Entry 7V1M (X-ray diffraction, 2.83 A resolution); this record covers chains B and D of the 4 polymer chains in the assembly.

== Chain B ==
Molecule: Histone H3.3
Source organism: Homo sapiens
UniProt: P84243 (H33_HUMAN); residues 1-135 here correspond to UniProt positions 2-136 (UniProt number = residue number + 1)
Chain sequence (135 residues; numbered 1 to 135; the number before each row is that of its first residue):
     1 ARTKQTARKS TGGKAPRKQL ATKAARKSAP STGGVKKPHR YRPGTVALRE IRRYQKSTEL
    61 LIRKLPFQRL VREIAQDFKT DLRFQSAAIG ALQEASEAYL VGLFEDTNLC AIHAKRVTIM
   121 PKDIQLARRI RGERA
Not modelled in the structure: 1-48, 135
Swiss-Prot annotation at these positions:
  - site: S31 (Interaction with ZMYND11)
  - modified residue: R2 (Asymmetric dimethylarginine), T3 (Phosphothreonine), K4 (Allysine), Q5 (5-glutamyl dopamine), T6 (Phosphothreonine), R8 (Citrulline), K9 (N6,N6,N6-trimethyllysine), S10 (ADP-ribosylserine), T11 (Phosphothreonine), K14 (N6-(2-hydroxyisobutyryl)lysine), R17 (Asymmetric dimethylarginine), K18 (N6-(2-hydroxyisobutyryl)lysine), K23 (N6-(2-hydroxyisobutyryl)lysine), R26 (Citrulline), K27 (N6,N6,N6-trimethyllysine), S28 (ADP-ribosylserine), S31 (Phosphoserine), K36 (N6,N6,N6-trimethyllysine), K37 (N6-methyllysine), Y41 (Phosphotyrosine) and 9 more in UniProt
  - lipidation: K18 (N6-decanoyllysine)
From the paper describing this entry:
  - mutagenesis - I51A/R52A/Y54A: decreased binding to Isoform 2 of Nuclear autoantigenic sperm protein
  - post-translational modification sites: Y54 (proposed by the authors, not directly observed)

== Chain D ==
Molecule: Histone chaperone ASF1B
Source organism: Homo sapiens
UniProt: Q9NVP2 (ASF1B_HUMAN); residues 1-158 here = UniProt positions 1-158
Chain sequence (158 residues; row label = number of the first residue in the row):
     1 MAKVSVLNVA VLENPSPFHS PFRFEISFEC SEALADDLEW KIIYVGSAES EEFDQILDSV
    61 LVGPVPAGRH MFVFQADAPN PSLIPETDAV GVTVVLITCT YHGQEFIRVG YYVNNEYLNP
   121 ELRENPPMKP DFSQLQRNIL ASNPRVTRFH INWDNNMD
Not modelled in the structure: 155-158
Swiss-Prot annotation at these positions:
  - mutagenesis: D36 (D36A: Abolishes CDAN1 interaction), D37 (D37A: Abolishes CDAN1 interaction)

== How chain B and chain D interact ==
Residue-residue contacts (31; chain B residue first):
  D106(B) - Y112(D)  hydrogen bond (backbone-side chain)
  D106(B) - R145(D)  salt bridge
  L109(B) - N143(D)
  L109(B) - R145(D)
  C110(B) - V92(D)  hydrophobic
  C110(B) - Y112(D)  hydrophobic
  H113(B) - L140(D)
  K122(B) - D88(D)  salt bridge
  Q125(B) - A48(D)
  Q125(B) - E49(D)
  L126(B) - A48(D)  hydrophobic
  L126(B) - V92(D)
  L126(B) - T93(D)
  L126(B) - V94(D)
  A127(B) - Y112(D)  hydrogen bond (backbone-side chain)
  R129(B) - V45(D)
  R129(B) - D54(D)  salt bridge
  R129(B) - L96(D)
  R129(B) - R108(D)
  I130(B) - V94(D)  hydrophobic
  I130(B) - G110(D)
  I130(B) - Y111(D)
  I130(B) - Y112(D)  hydrophobic
  I130(B) - R145(D)
  R131(B) - R108(D)
  R131(B) - T147(D)  hydrogen bond (backbone-side chain)
  G132(B) - R108(D)
  G132(B) - F149(D)
  R134(B) - A48(D)  hydrogen bond (side chain-backbone)
  R134(B) - E49(D)
  R134(B) - E51(D)
Other interface residues (no listed pair), chain B (16 interface residues in all): T107, D123, E133
Other interface residues (no listed pair), chain D (22 interface residues in all): S50, T87, N114

== In short ==
16 residues of chain B and 22 residues of chain D are in contact, with 4 hydrogen bonds and 3 salt bridges.
Polar contacts include D106(B)-R145(D), K122(B)-D88(D) and R129(B)-D54(D). From the paper: I51A/R52A/Y54A of
chain B reduce binding to Isoform 2 of Nuclear autoantigenic sperm protein; a modification site at Y54(B).
Here chain B is Histone H3.3 and chain D is Histone chaperone ASF1B, both from Homo sapiens. Entry 7V1M
(Structural basis for the co-chaperone relationship of sNASP and ASF1b) was determined by X-ray diffraction
(same publication as 7V1K and 7V1L).
